Entry 4C0C (X-ray diffraction, 2.04 A resolution); this record covers chain A.

# Chain A
Name: Sterol 14-alpha demethylase
Organism: Trypanosoma cruzi
Notes: EC 1.14.13.70
UniProt: Q5I4E1 (CP51_TRYCC); residue numbers follow UniProt; this construct covers 32-481
Chain sequence (467 residues; numbered 21 to 487; the number before each row is that of its first residue):
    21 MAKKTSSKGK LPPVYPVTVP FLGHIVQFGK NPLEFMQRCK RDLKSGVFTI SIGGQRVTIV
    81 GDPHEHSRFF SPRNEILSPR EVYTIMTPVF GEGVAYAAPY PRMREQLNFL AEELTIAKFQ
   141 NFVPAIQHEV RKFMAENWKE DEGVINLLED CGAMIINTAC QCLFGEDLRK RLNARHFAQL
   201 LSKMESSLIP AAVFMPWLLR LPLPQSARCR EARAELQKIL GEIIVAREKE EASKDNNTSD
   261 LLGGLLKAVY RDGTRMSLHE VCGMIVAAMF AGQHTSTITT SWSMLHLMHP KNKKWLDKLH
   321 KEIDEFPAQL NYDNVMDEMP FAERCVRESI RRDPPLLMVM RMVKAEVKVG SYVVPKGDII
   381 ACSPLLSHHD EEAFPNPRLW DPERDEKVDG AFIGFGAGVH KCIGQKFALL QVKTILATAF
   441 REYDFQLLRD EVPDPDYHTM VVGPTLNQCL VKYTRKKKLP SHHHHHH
Unresolved in the structure: 21-28, 254-257, 479-487
Construct notes: expression tag (21-31, 482-487)
Metal / ion sites: heme Fe: Cys422 (together with WVH)
Small-molecule neighbours:
  - heme (HEM): Phe90, Tyr116, Leu127, Leu130, Leu134, Ala288, Ala291, Gly292, Thr295, Ser296, Thr299, Pro355, Leu356, Val359, Arg361, Ile413, Gly414, Phe415, Gly416, Ala417, His420, Lys421, Cys422, Ile423, Gly424, Ala428
  - WVH (4-[4-[2,4-bis(fluoranyl)phenyl]piperazin-1-yl]-2-fluoranyl-N-[(2R)-3-(1H-indol-3-yl)-1-oxidanylidene-1-(pyridin-4-ylamino)propan-2-yl]benzamide): Val39, Ile45, Phe48, Ile70, Ile72, Tyr103, Ile105, Met106, Phe110, Tyr116, Val213, Phe214, Ala287, Phe290, Ala291, Thr295, Leu356, Met358, Met360, Cys422, Met460, Val461
From the paper describing this entry:
  - binding site for WVH: Ile45, Phe48, Ile70, Ile72, Tyr103, Ile105, Met106, Phe110, Tyr116, Val213, Phe214, Ala287, Phe290, Ala291, Thr295, Leu356, Met358, Met360, Met460, Val461

# Summary
Ligands of chain A: heme and compound WVH. From the paper: a binding site for WVH at Ile45, Phe48 and Ile70
among others.
Chain A is Sterol 14-alpha demethylase (Trypanosoma cruzi); the structure, Crystal structure of Trypanosoma
cruzi CYP51 bound to the inhibitor
(R)-N-(3-(1H-indol-3-yl)-1-oxo-1-(pyridin-4-ylamino)propan-2-yl)-4-(4-(2,4-difluorophenyl)piperazin-1-yl)-2-fluorobenzamide,
was determined by X-ray diffraction, deposited together with 4UQH and 4BMM.
